PDB entry 8YQW | electron microscopy, 2.68 A resolution | chains A and E of the 9 polymer chains in the assembly

[Chain A]
Molecule: DNA-directed RNA polymerase subunit
Source organism: African swine fever virus
Notes: EC 2.7.7.6
UniProtKB: A0A3S7XUW7 (A0A3S7XUW7_ASF); residue numbers follow UniProt; this construct covers 1-1450
Chain sequence (1450 residues; numbered 1 to 1450; the number before each row is that of its first residue):
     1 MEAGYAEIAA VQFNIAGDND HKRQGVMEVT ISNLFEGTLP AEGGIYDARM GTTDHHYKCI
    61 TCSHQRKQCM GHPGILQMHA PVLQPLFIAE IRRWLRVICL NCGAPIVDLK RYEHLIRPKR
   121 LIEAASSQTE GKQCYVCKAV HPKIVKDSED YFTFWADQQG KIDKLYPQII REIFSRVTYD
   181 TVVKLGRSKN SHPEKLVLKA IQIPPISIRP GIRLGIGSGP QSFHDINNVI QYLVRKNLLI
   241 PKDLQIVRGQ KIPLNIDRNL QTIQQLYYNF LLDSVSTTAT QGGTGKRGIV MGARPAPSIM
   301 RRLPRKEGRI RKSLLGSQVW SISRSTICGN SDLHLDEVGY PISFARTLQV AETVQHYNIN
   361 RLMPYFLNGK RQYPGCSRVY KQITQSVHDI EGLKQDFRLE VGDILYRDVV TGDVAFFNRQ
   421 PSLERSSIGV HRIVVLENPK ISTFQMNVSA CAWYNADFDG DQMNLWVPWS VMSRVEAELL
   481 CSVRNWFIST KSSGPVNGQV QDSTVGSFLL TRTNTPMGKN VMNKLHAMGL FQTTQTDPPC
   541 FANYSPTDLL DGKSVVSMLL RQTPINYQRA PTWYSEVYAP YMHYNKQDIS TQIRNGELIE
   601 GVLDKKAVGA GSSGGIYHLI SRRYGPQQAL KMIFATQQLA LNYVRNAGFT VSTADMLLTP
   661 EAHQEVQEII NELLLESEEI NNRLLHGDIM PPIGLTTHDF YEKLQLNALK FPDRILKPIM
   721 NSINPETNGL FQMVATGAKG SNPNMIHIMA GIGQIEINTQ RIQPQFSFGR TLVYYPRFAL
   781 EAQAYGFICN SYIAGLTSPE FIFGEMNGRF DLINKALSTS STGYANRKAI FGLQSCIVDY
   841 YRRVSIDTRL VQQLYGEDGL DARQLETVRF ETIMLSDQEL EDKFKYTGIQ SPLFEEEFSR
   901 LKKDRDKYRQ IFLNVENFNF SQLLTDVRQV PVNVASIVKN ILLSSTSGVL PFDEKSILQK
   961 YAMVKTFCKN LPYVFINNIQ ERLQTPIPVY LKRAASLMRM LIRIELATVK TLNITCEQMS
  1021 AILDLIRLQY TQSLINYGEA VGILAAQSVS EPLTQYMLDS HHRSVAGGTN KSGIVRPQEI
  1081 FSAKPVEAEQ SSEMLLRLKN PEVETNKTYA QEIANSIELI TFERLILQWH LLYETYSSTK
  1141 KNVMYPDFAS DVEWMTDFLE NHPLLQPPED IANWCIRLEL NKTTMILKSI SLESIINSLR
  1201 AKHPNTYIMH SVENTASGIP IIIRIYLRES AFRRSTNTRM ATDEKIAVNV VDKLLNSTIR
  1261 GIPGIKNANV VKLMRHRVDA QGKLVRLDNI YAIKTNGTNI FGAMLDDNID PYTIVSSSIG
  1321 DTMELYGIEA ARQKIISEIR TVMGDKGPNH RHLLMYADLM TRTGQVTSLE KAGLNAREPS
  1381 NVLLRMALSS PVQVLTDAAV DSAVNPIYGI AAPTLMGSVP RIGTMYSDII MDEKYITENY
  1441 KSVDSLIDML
Unresolved in the structure: 1, 212-224, 276-296, 1443-1450
Metal / ion sites: Zn2+ site 1: Cys59, Cys62, Cys69, His72; Zn2+ site 2: Cys99, Cys102, Cys134, Cys137; Mg2+: Asp459, Asp461

[Chain E]
Molecule: C147L
Source organism: African swine fever virus
UniProtKB: A0A2X0RTW5 (A0A2X0RTW5_ASF); residues 1-147 here = UniProt positions 1-147
Chain sequence (147 residues; each row starts with the number of its first residue):
     1 MADNDNEDLI MDDLVEEYVE TEEENLVDSE EESEDKDEIV ESPSICEGFV QASSQTLVII
    61 PDNERITSNV LTTFEATRLV AVRAQQLAIN GSTMLKKKYS SPIDIAKQEL FNRKIPLLVM
   121 RCIKVTPEGQ KIVEIWNPRE MGIPLLD
Unresolved in the structure: 1-38

[Chain A / chain E interface]
Residue-residue contacts - 101 pairs, chain A then chain E:
  Tyr179(A) with Val40(E); Glu41(E); Ser42(E); Pro43(E)
  Asp180(A) with Ile39(E); Val40(E), hydrogen bond (side chain-backbone)
  Val183(A) with Val40(E), hydrophobic
  Lys189(A) with Val40(E); Glu41(E); Pro43(E)
  Thr353(A) with Ala88(E)
  Gln355(A) with Ala88(E); Asn90(E)
  His356(A) with Gly91(E)
  Tyr357(A) with Leu87(E), hydrogen bond (side chain-backbone); Ala88(E); Tyr99(E); Ser100(E); Pro102(E); Ile105(E), hydrophobic
  Asn358(A) with Ser100(E)
  Arg361(A) with Ser100(E), hydrogen bond
  Val471(A) with Ala84(E), hydrophobic; Gln85(E); Ile103(E), hydrophobic
  Met472(A) with Arg78(E); Ala81(E); Val82(E), hydrophobic; Gln85(E)
  Arg474(A) with Ile103(E)
  Val475(A) with Thr77(E); Val80(E), hydrophobic; Ala81(E); Ile103(E), hydrophobic
  Glu476(A) with Thr77(E)
  Glu478(A) with Ile103(E)
  Leu479(A) with Thr77(E); Lys107(E); Leu145(E), hydrophobic
  Leu480(A) with Thr73(E); Phe74(E), hydrophobic; Thr77(E)
  Tyr840(A) with Thr67(E); Arg121(E); Cys122(E)
  Ile976(A) with Ile66(E); Thr67(E); Ser68(E), hydrogen bond (backbone-backbone)
  Asn977(A) with Arg65(E), hydrogen bond (side chain-backbone); Ile66(E), hydrogen bond (side chain-backbone); Thr67(E), hydrogen bond (side chain-backbone); Asn69(E)
  Asn978(A) with Asn69(E), hydrogen bond
  Ile979(A) with Asp62(E); Arg65(E); Trp136(E), hydrophobic
  Gln980(A) with Asn63(E), hydrogen bond (side chain-backbone); Glu64(E); Arg65(E), hydrogen bond (side chain-backbone)
  Arg982(A) with Asn63(E)
  Leu983(A) with Asn63(E)
  Thr1031(A) with Val70(E)
  Asn1036(A) with Thr72(E); Thr73(E); Phe74(E)
  Tyr1037(A) with Thr67(E); Ser68(E), hydrogen bond (side chain-backbone); Thr72(E); Phe74(E); Arg121(E)
  Glu1039(A) with Phe74(E)
  Gly1423(A) with Phe74(E)
  Thr1424(A) with Phe74(E); Arg78(E)
  Met1425(A) with Arg78(E)
  Ser1427(A) with Glu75(E), hydrogen bond
  Asp1428(A) with Met120(E), hydrogen bond (backbone-backbone); Cys122(E), hydrogen bond
  Ile1429(A) with Arg78(E); Leu79(E), hydrophobic; Leu117(E), hydrophobic; Leu118(E)
  Ile1430(A) with Leu117(E); Leu118(E), hydrogen bond (backbone-backbone)
  Met1431(A) with Gln86(E), hydrogen bond; Pro116(E); Leu117(E), hydrophobic
  Asp1432(A) with Pro116(E), hydrogen bond (backbone-backbone); Leu117(E); Leu118(E); Arg139(E), salt bridge
  Tyr1435(A) with Met94(E), hydrogen bond; Lys114(E); Pro116(E), hydrophobic; Arg139(E)
  Ile1436(A) with Pro116(E), hydrophobic
  Asn1439(A) with Met94(E)
  Tyr1440(A) with Arg83(E); Ser92(E); Glu109(E); Pro116(E)
Interface residues without a listed pair, chain A (45 interface residues in all): Tyr841, Gly1038
Interface residues without a listed pair, chain E (60 interface residues in all): Glu47, Ile89, Thr93, Ser101, Arg113, Val119, Ile123, Ile135, Asn137

[In short]
Chain A and chain E form an interface of 45 and 60 residues respectively; the contacts include 18 hydrogen
bonds and 1 salt bridge. Polar contacts include Asp1432(A)-Arg139(E), Asp180(A)-Val40(E) and
Tyr357(A)-Leu87(E). Cys59(A), Cys62(A), Cys69(A) and His72(A) form the Zn2+ site 1.
Chain A is DNA-directed RNA polymerase subunit and chain E is C147L, both from African swine fever virus; the
structure, ASFV RNA polymerase-M1249L complex3, was determined by electron microscopy, deposited together with
8YQT, 8YQU, 8YQV, 8YQX, 8YQY and 8YQZ.
